Entry 8HIF (electron microscopy, 3.50 A resolution); this record covers chains I2 and y2 of the 144 polymer chains in the assembly.

[Chain I2]
Name: Major capsid protein
Organism: Singapore grouper iridovirus
UniProtKB: Q5YFJ3 (Q5YFJ3_9VIRU); residues 1-463 here = UniProt positions 1-463
Amino-acid sequence (463 residues; row label = number of the first residue in the row):
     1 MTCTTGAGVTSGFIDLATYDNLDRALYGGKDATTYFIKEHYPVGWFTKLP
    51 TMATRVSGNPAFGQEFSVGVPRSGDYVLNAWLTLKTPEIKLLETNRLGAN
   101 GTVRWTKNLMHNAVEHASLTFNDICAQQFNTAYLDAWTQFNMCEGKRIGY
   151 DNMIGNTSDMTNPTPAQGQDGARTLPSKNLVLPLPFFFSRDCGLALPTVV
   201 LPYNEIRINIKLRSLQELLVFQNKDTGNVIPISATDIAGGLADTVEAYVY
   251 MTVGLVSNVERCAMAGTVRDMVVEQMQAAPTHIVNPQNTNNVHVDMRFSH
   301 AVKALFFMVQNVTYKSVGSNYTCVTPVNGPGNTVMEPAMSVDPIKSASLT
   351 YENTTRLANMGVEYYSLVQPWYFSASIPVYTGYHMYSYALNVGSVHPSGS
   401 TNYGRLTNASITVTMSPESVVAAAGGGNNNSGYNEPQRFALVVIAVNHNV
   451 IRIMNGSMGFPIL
Unresolved in the structure: 1-4

[Chain y2]
Name: VP137
Organism: Singapore grouper iridovirus
UniProtKB: Q5YFC8 (Q5YFC8_9VIRU); residue numbers follow UniProt; this construct covers 1-461
Amino-acid sequence (461 residues; numbered 1 to 461; the number before each row is that of its first residue):
     1 MDCATYATRKDKGWELNENRCVWAASVKPTSGAIMTNVGVHGKSGNAVLM
    51 TPKRRPHAQNHAGYKIKYCKQVPLIPLHGGDYILNHWETRGVDRMRIPGI
   101 QHAPPPPAPSGMQNAYSTHPDAYRTPLLADSHALSRMPVVQVHGPQVAPK
   151 NSHFTVAPEKHGPVEDMNAIINALPTKVDAVKLEYSASKTNRTNKRPGDG
   201 GAPPPKNLSKCHQNKLKTFARTANSGANPFRPATAAPQGLSKQPVRKPFA
   251 SARNANSGANPFRPPLAHQGLSKAHVVKTAVSVANRSAGAEPFVTRNDPR
   301 ALAMELANNKTISVTLGLRHWKTVSAAPPEKMSKSGVCKIATNVYNRDGG
   351 ANPFLVKYEPDSLAVCPMETVEIAAVPSKRPWEGSANPRRPEQISFGMSD
   401 KPKFVNDKIGIVLRGPTLAPTLDRTATHTVTRPRALGSFHSTAGPAKHAA
   451 SIMAECKDESR
Unresolved in the structure: 1-2, 382-461

[Chain I2 / chain y2 interface]
Residue-residue contacts (29; chain I2 residue first):
  Asn122(I2) - Val147(y2)
  Asn122(I2) - Ala148(y2)  hydrogen bond (side chain-backbone)
  Asn122(I2) - Pro149(y2)
  Asn122(I2) - Lys150(y2)  hydrogen bond (side chain-backbone)
  Asp123(I2) - Val147(y2)
  Asp123(I2) - Lys150(y2)  salt bridge
  Ile124(I2) - Val147(y2)  hydrophobic
  Tyr203(I2) - Pro149(y2)
  Tyr203(I2) - Lys150(y2)
  Tyr203(I2) - Asn151(y2)  hydrogen bond (backbone-backbone)
  Tyr203(I2) - Thr155(y2)
  Asn204(I2) - Pro149(y2)
  Glu205(I2) - Asn151(y2)
  Thr407(I2) - His132(y2)  hydrogen bond
  Arg452(I2) - Gln146(y2)
  Met454(I2) - Gln146(y2)
  Ser457(I2) - Gln146(y2)  hydrogen bond (backbone-side chain)
  Ser457(I2) - Val147(y2)  hydrogen bond (side chain-backbone)
  Met458(I2) - Gln146(y2)
  Met458(I2) - Val147(y2)
  Gly459(I2) - Gln146(y2)  hydrogen bond (backbone-side chain)
  Phe460(I2) - Gly144(y2)
  Pro461(I2) - Val142(y2)
  Pro461(I2) - His143(y2)
  Pro461(I2) - Gly144(y2)
  Ile462(I2) - Val142(y2)
  Leu463(I2) - Val142(y2)  hydrophobic
  Leu463(I2) - His143(y2)
  Leu463(I2) - Gly144(y2)
Also at the interface, not in a pair above, chain I2 (19 interface residues in all): Gly404, Arg405, Gly456
Also at the interface, not in a pair above, chain y2 (14 interface residues in all): Val140, Pro145, Phe154

[In short]
Chain I2 and chain y2 form an interface of 19 and 14 residues respectively, with 7 hydrogen bonds and 1 salt
bridge. Among the polar pairs are Asp123(I2)-Lys150(y2), Asn122(I2)-Ala148(y2) and Asn122(I2)-Lys150(y2).
Here chain I2 is Major capsid protein and chain y2 is VP137, both from Singapore grouper iridovirus. Entry
8HIF (One asymmetric unit of Singapore grouper iridovirus capsid) was determined by electron microscopy.
